Entry 2V18 (X-ray diffraction, 2.59 A resolution); this record covers chains E and J of the 12 polymer chains in the assembly.

Chain E (and J):
Molecule: Dodecin
From: Thermus thermophilus
Notes: chain J of this document is another copy of the same molecule, construct and numbering; everything in this record applies to it too
UniProtKB: Q5SIE3 (Q5SIE3_THET8); numbering as in UniProt (aligned over 2-69)
Chain sequence (68 residues; row label = number of the first residue in the row):
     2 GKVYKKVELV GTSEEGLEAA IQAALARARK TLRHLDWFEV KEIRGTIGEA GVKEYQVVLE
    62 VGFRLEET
UniProt features mapped onto this chain:
  - binding site (FMN): Lys-3 to Tyr-5, Asp-37, Trp-38, Arg-45, Gln-57, Arg-65
  - binding site (CoA): Lys-6, Arg-28, Thr-32 to Arg-34, Arg-65 to Glu-67
  - site: Arg-65 (May be important for ligand binding specificity and FMN binding)
Residues lining bound ligands:
  - coenzyme A (COA), molecule 1: Lys-6, Val-8, Leu-10, Arg-28, Ala-29, Thr-32, Leu-33, Phe-64, Leu-66
  - coenzyme A (COA), molecule 2: Arg-28, Thr-32, Leu-33, Arg-34, His-35, Phe-64, Arg-65, Leu-66, Glu-67
  - FMN (flavin mononucleotide), molecule 1: Lys-3, Tyr-5, Asp-37, Trp-38, Phe-39, Arg-65
  - FMN, molecule 2: Val-11, Arg-45, Gln-57, Val-59
  - FMN, molecule 3: Arg-45, Gly-46, Thr-47, Gln-57

Chain E / chain J interface:
Residue-residue contacts (21; chain E residue first):
  Val-8(E) / Lys-6(J)
  Glu-9(E) / Lys-6(J)
  Glu-9(E) / Lys-7(J)  salt bridge
  Glu-9(E) / Glu-61(J)
  Leu-10(E) / Tyr-5(J)
  Leu-10(E) / Lys-6(J)
  Val-11(E) / Lys-3(J)
  Val-11(E) / Val-4(J)
  Val-11(E) / Tyr-5(J)  hydrogen bond (backbone-backbone)
  Gly-12(E) / Lys-3(J)
  Thr-13(E) / Gly-2(J)  hydrogen bond (backbone-backbone)
  Thr-13(E) / Lys-3(J)  hydrogen bond (side chain-backbone)
  Thr-13(E) / Tyr-5(J)
  Ala-24(E) / Gly-2(J)
  Ala-24(E) / Val-4(J)
  Ala-25(E) / Val-4(J)  hydrophobic
  Arg-28(E) / Val-4(J)
  Arg-28(E) / Glu-67(J)  hydrogen bond (side chain-backbone)
  Arg-28(E) / Glu-68(J)
  Lys-31(E) / Glu-68(J)
  Glu-55(E) / Lys-3(J)  salt bridge
Also at the interface, not in a pair above, chain E (14 interface residues in all): Ser-14, Glu-43, Val-59
Also at the interface, not in a pair above, chain J (12 interface residues in all): Trp-38, Leu-66, Thr-69

In short:
14 residues of chain E face 12 of chain J across their interface; the contacts include 4 hydrogen bonds and 2
salt bridges. Polar pairs include Glu-9(E)/Lys-7(J), Glu-55(E)/Lys-3(J) and Thr-13(E)/Lys-3(J). Bound to chain
E: coenzyme A and 3 copies of flavin mononucleotide.
Chain E and chain J are both Dodecin (Thermus thermophilus); the structure, Crystal structure of the T.
thermophilus dodecin, was determined by X-ray diffraction (same publication as 2UX9, 2V19 and 2V21).
